Entry 5NM9 (X-ray diffraction, 2.43 A resolution); this record covers chains A and D of the 3 polymer chains in the assembly.

== Chain A ==
Molecule: Mothers against decapentaplegic homolog
Organism: Trichoplax adhaerens
Notes: fragment: MH1 domain
UniProt: B3S7S5 (B3S7S5_TRIAD); residue numbers follow UniProt; this construct covers 1-140
Chain sequence (143 residues; numbered -2 to 140; the number before each row is that of its first residue; numbers below 1 keep their minus sign (Gly-2 is residue -2)):
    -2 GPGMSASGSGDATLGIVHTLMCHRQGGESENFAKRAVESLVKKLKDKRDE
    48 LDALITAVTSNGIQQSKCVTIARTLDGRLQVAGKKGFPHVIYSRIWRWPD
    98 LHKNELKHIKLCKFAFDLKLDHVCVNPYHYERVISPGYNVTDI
Not modelled in the structure: -2 to 8, 131-140
Differences from the reference sequence: expression tag (-2 to 0)
Bound ions: Zn2+: Cys65, Cys109, Cys121, His126

== Chain D ==
Molecule: 18-nt DNA strand
Sequence (18 nucleotides; numbered 1 to 18; the number before each row is that of its first residue):
     1 ATGCGGGCGCGCCCGCAT

== How chain A and chain D interact ==
Residue-residue contacts (5):
  Lys39(A) with DC14(D), salt bridge to the phosphate
  Arg75(A) with DG5(D), sugar contact; DG6(D), hydrogen bond to the base
  Gln77(A) with DC8(D), base contact
  Lys82(A) with DG7(D), hydrogen bond to the base
Also at the interface, not in a pair above, chain D (6 interface residues in all): DC13

== Overview ==
Chain A and chain D form an interface of 4 and 6 residues respectively; the contacts include 2 hydrogen bonds
and 1 salt bridge. Polar pairs include Arg75(A)-DG6(D), Lys82(A)-DG7(D) and Lys39(A)-DC14(D). Cys65(A),
Cys109(A), Cys121(A) and His126(A) form the Zn2+ site.
Here chain A is Mothers against decapentaplegic homolog (Trichoplax adhaerens) and chain D is an 18-nt DNA
strand. Entry 5NM9 (Crystal structure of the placozoa Trichoplax adhaerens Smad4-MH1 bound to the GGCGC site)
was determined by X-ray diffraction together with 5MEY, 5MEZ, 5MF0, 5OD6 and 5ODG from the same study.
